5G5G - chains A and B of the 3 polymer chains in the assembly; structure by X-ray diffraction, 1.70 A resolution.

== Chain A ==
Name: Putative xanthine dehydrogenase yagt iron-sulfur-binding subunit
From: Escherichia coli
Notes: fragment: periplasmic aldehyde oxidase alpha subunit, residues 1-229
Reference sequence: P77165 (YAGT_ECOLI); residue numbers follow UniProt; this construct covers 1-229
Sequence (229 residues; each row starts with the number of its first residue):
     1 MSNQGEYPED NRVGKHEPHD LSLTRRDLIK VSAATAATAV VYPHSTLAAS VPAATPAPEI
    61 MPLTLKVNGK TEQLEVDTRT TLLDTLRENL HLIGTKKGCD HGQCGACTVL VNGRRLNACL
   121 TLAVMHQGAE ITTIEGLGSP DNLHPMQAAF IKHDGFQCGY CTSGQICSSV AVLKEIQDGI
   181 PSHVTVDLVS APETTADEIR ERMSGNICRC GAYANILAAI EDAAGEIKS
Disordered / not traced: 1-51, 227-229
Bound ions: 2Fe-2S cluster Fe site 1: Cys-99, Cys-104, Cys-107, Cys-119; 2Fe-2S cluster Fe site 2: Cys-158, Cys-161, Cys-208, Cys-210
Small-molecule neighbours:
  - FAD (flavin-adenine dinucleotide): His-101, Gly-102, Gln-103, Leu-120
  - 2Fe-2S cluster (FES), molecule 1: Leu-83, Lys-96, Lys-97, Gly-98, Cys-99, Asp-100, Gly-102, Gln-103, Cys-104, Gly-105, Ala-106, Cys-107, Asn-117, Cys-119
  - 2Fe-2S cluster (FES), molecule 2: Phe-156, Gln-157, Cys-158, Gly-159, Tyr-160, Cys-161, Thr-162, Cys-208, Arg-209, Cys-210
  - pterin cytosine dinucleotide (MCN): Gln-157, Cys-158, Cys-210
UniProt features mapped onto this chain:
  - binding site ([2Fe-2S] cluster): Cys-99, Cys-104, Gly-105, Cys-107, Cys-119, Cys-158, Cys-161, Cys-208, Cys-210

== Chain B ==
Name: Putative xanthine dehydrogenase yagr molybdenum-binding su subunit
From: Escherichia coli
Notes: fragment: periplasmic aldehyde oxidase beta subunit, residues 1-318
Reference sequence: P77324 (YAGS_ECOLI); residues 1-318 here = UniProt positions 1-318
Sequence (318 residues; each row starts with the number of its first residue):
     1 MKAFTYERVN TPAEAALSAQ RVPGAKFIAG GTNLLDLMKL EIETPTHLID VNGLGLDKIE
    61 VTDAGGLRIG ALVRNTDLAA HERVRRDYAV LSRALLAGAS GQLRNQATTA GNLLQRTRCP
   121 YFYDTNQPCN KRLPGSGCAA LEGFSRQHAV VGVSEACIAT HPSDMAVAMR LLDAVVETIT
   181 PEGKTRSITL ADFYHPPGKT PHIETALLPG ELIVAVTLPP PLGGKHIYRK VRDRASYAFA
   241 LVSVAAIIQP DGSGRVALGG VAHKPWRIEA ADAQLSQGAQ AVYDTLFASA HPTAENTFKL
   301 LLAKRTLASV LAEARAQA
Disordered / not traced: 317-318
Bound ions: 4Fe-4S cluster Fe: Cys-119, Cys-129, Cys-138
Small-molecule neighbours:
  - FAD (flavin-adenine dinucleotide): Lys-26, Phe-27, Ile-28, Ala-29, Gly-30, Gly-31, Thr-32, Asn-33, Leu-34, Val-51, Ala-71, Leu-72, Asn-75, Ala-97, Gly-98, Ala-99, Leu-103, Gln-106, Ala-107, Thr-108, Ala-110, Gly-111, Asn-112, Leu-114, Gln-115, Arg-118, Pro-162, Ser-163, Asp-164, Met-165, Leu-207, Glu-211, Leu-212, Ile-213, Lys-230, Tyr-237, Ala-238, Phe-239
  - 4Fe-4S cluster (SF4): Thr-117, Cys-119, Tyr-121, Phe-122, Pro-128, Cys-129, Asn-130, Lys-131, Cys-138, Ala-139, Ala-140, His-148, Ala-156, Cys-157, Ile-158, Ala-159
UniProt features mapped onto this chain:
  - binding site (FAD): Lys-26 to Leu-34, Thr-108, Asp-164, Ile-213, Lys-230
  - binding site ([4Fe-4S] cluster): Cys-119, Cys-129, Cys-138, Cys-157

== Chain A / chain B interface ==
Pairs across the interface - 77 pairs, chain A then chain B:
  Thr-55(A) with Lys-2(B)
  Pro-56(A) with Ala-3(B)
  Ala-57(A) with Ala-3(B)
  Glu-59(A) with Phe-4(B); Thr-5(B)
  Met-61(A) with Tyr-6(B), hydrophobic; Arg-8(B)
  Thr-78(A) with Phe-4(B), hydrogen bond (side chain-backbone)
  Arg-79(A) with Met-1(B), hydrogen bond (side chain-backbone); Lys-2(B); Ala-3(B); Phe-4(B)
  Thr-81(A) with Lys-39(B)
  Asp-100(A) with Lys-39(B), salt bridge
  His-101(A) with Asp-36(B), salt bridge; Lys-39(B); Leu-40(B)
  Gly-102(A) with Leu-103(B); Tyr-237(B), hydrogen bond (backbone-side chain)
  Gln-103(A) with Arg-118(B); Tyr-237(B), hydrogen bond (backbone-side chain)
  Cys-104(A) with Tyr-237(B), hydrogen bond (backbone-side chain)
  Gly-105(A) with Gln-102(B)
  Thr-108(A) with Gln-102(B), hydrogen bond
  Arg-114(A) with Arg-74(B); Asn-105(B), hydrogen bond (side chain-backbone); Gln-106(B), hydrogen bond
  Arg-115(A) with Gly-101(B); Gln-102(B); Asn-105(B), hydrogen bond (backbone-side chain)
  Leu-116(A) with Gln-102(B); Gln-106(B)
  Asn-117(A) with Gln-102(B), hydrogen bond; Leu-103(B)
  Cys-119(A) with Lys-39(B), hydrogen bond (backbone-side chain)
  Leu-120(A) with Gly-30(B); Thr-32(B); Leu-35(B); Asp-36(B); Leu-103(B), hydrophobic
  Thr-121(A) with Leu-35(B)
  Leu-122(A) with Phe-4(B), hydrophobic; Leu-35(B), hydrophobic; Leu-48(B), hydrophobic
  Val-124(A) with Tyr-6(B), hydrogen bond (backbone-side chain); Arg-8(B), hydrogen bond (backbone-side chain)
  Met-125(A) with Tyr-6(B); Ile-28(B), hydrophobic; Ala-29(B); Asp-50(B)
  Gln-127(A) with Arg-8(B)
  Ser-168(A) with Gln-102(B), hydrogen bond
  Glu-175(A) with Asn-105(B), hydrogen bond
  Gly-179(A) with Arg-85(B), hydrogen bond (backbone-side chain)
  Pro-181(A) with Ala-80(B); Arg-85(B); Leu-96(B)
  Ser-182(A) with Leu-96(B)
  His-183(A) with Leu-96(B); Ala-97(B); Arg-232(B)
  Thr-185(A) with Arg-93(B), hydrogen bond (backbone-side chain)
  Val-186(A) with Arg-93(B), hydrogen bond (backbone-side chain)
  Leu-188(A) with Arg-85(B), hydrogen bond (backbone-side chain); Ala-89(B), hydrophobic; Ser-92(B); Arg-93(B)
  Val-189(A) with Arg-85(B); Arg-86(B)
  Ser-190(A) with Arg-85(B), hydrogen bond (backbone-side chain)
  Glu-201(A) with Ser-236(B), hydrogen bond
  Ser-204(A) with Ser-236(B); Tyr-237(B)
  Gly-205(A) with Ser-100(B); Gln-102(B), hydrogen bond (backbone-side chain); Tyr-237(B)
  Asn-206(A) with Gln-102(B), hydrogen bond
Other interface residues (no listed pair), chain A (48 interface residues in all): Pro-52, Ala-54, Pro-58, His-126, Ile-180, Pro-192, Ile-207
Other interface residues (no listed pair), chain B (43 interface residues in all): Gly-31, Asn-52, Thr-76, Asp-77, Ala-79, Arg-104, Arg-234

== Summary ==
Chain A and chain B form an interface of 48 and 43 residues respectively, with 23 hydrogen bonds and 2 salt
bridges. Polar pairs include Asp-100(A)/Lys-39(B), His-101(A)/Asp-36(B) and Thr-78(A)/Phe-4(B). Flavin-adenine
dinucleotide is bound between chain A and chain B.
Chain A is Putative xanthine dehydrogenase yagt iron-sulfur-binding subunit and chain B is Putative xanthine
dehydrogenase yagr molybdenum-binding su subunit, both from Escherichia coli; the structure, Escherichia coli
Periplasmic Aldehyde Oxidase, was determined by X-ray diffraction, deposited together with 5G5H.
